4K0U - chains A and B; structure by X-ray diffraction, 2.15 A resolution.

== Chain A ==
Molecule: Lipoprotein OutS
Organism: Dickeya dadantii
UniProtKB: Q01567 (OUTS_DICD3); numbering as in UniProt (aligned over 28-133)
Sequence (106 residues; each row starts with the number of its first residue):
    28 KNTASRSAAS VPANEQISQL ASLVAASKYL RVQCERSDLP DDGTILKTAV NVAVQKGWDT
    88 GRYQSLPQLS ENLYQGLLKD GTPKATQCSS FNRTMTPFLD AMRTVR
Disordered / not traced: 28-37, 133
Cystine bridges: Cys-61/Cys-115

== Chain B ==
Molecule: Type II secretion system protein D
UniProtKB: Q01565 (GSPD2_DICD3); residues 2-14 here correspond to UniProt positions 693-705 (UniProt number = residue number + 691)
Sequence (15 residues; each row starts with the number of its first residue):
     1 RTFRQVQSSI SDFYD

== Interface between chain A and chain B ==
Pairs across the interface (31):
  Gln-46(A) with Ser-9(B); Asp-12(B); Phe-13(B)
  Leu-47(A) with Phe-13(B), hydrophobic
  Ser-49(A) with Val-6(B); Ser-9(B), hydrogen bond; Ile-10(B)
  Leu-50(A) with Ile-10(B), hydrophobic; Phe-13(B), hydrophobic; Tyr-14(B), hydrophobic
  Val-79(A) with Phe-13(B), hydrophobic
  Lys-83(A) with Phe-13(B)
  Trp-85(A) with Phe-13(B), hydrophobic
  Leu-100(A) with Thr-2(B)
  Gly-103(A) with Thr-2(B), hydrogen bond (backbone-side chain)
  Leu-104(A) with Thr-2(B); Phe-3(B), hydrophobic
  Asp-107(A) with Arg-1(B); Thr-2(B), hydrogen bond (side chain-backbone); Phe-3(B), hydrogen bond (side chain-backbone)
  Thr-109(A) with Phe-3(B)
  Gln-114(A) with Phe-3(B)
  Ser-117(A) with Phe-3(B); Gln-7(B), hydrogen bond
  Phe-118(A) with Phe-3(B), hydrophobic; Val-6(B), hydrophobic; Gln-7(B)
  Thr-121(A) with Gln-7(B), hydrogen bond; Tyr-14(B)
  Pro-124(A) with Tyr-14(B)
  Phe-125(A) with Tyr-14(B), hydrogen bond (backbone-side chain)
Also at the interface, not in a pair above, chain A (22 interface residues in all): Glu-42, Ser-45, Ala-53, Met-122

== In short ==
22 residues of chain A face 10 of chain B across their interface; the contacts include 7 hydrogen bonds. Among
the polar pairs are Ser-49(A)/Ser-9(B), Gly-103(A)/Thr-2(B) and Asp-107(A)/Thr-2(B).
Chain A is Lipoprotein OutS (Dickeya dadantii) and chain B is Type II secretion system protein D; the
structure, Pilotin/secretin peptide Complex, was determined by X-ray diffraction.
